7WVU - chains R and A of the 5 polymer chains in the assembly; structure by electron microscopy, 3.30 A resolution.

[Chain R]
Protein: fMet-Leu-Phe receptor
Organism: Homo sapiens
Reference sequence: P21462 (FPR1_HUMAN); residues 2-321 here = UniProt positions 2-321
Amino-acid sequence (371 residues; row label = number of the first residue in the row; numbers below 1 keep their minus sign (Gly-1 is residue -1)):
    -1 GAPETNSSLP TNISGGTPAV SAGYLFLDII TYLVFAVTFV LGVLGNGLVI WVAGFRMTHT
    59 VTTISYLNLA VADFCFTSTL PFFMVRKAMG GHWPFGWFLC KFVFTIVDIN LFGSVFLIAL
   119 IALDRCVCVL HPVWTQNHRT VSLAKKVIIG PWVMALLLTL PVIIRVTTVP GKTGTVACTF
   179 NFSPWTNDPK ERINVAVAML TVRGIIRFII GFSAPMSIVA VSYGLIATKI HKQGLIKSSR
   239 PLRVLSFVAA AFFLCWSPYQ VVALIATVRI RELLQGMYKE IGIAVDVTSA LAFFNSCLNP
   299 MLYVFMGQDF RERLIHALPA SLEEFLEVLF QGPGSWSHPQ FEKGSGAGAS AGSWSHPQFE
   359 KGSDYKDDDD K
Not modelled in the structure: -1 to 18, 317-369
Disulfides: Cys98-Cys176
Differences from the reference sequence: expression tag (-1 to 1, 322-369)
Curated features (UniProtKB/Swiss-Prot):
  - glycosylation (N-linked (GlcNAc...) asparagine): Asn4, Asn10
From the paper describing this entry:
  - mutagenesis - D106A, R201A, R205A: decreased signaling in response to fMLF
  - mutagenesis - F81L, F81L/F102H/Y257F, F102H, Y257F: unchanged binding to fMLF
  - conformationally variable residues (helix shift): Pro187
  - mutagenesis - D106A, R201A, R205A: decreased signaling with Fme-leu-phe
  - mutagenesis - F81L, F81L/F102H/Y257F, F102H, Y257F: unchanged binding to Fme-leu-phe
  - specificity-determining residues: Arg84, Lys85 (proposed by the authors, not directly observed)

[Chain A]
Protein: Guanine nucleotide-binding protein G(i) subunit alpha-1
Organism: Homo sapiens
Reference sequence: P63096 (GNAI1_HUMAN); residues 1-354 here = UniProt positions 1-354
Amino-acid sequence (354 residues; numbered 1 to 354; the number before each row is that of its first residue):
     1 MGCTLSAEDK AAVERSKMID RNLREDGEKA AREVKLLLLG AGESGKCTIV KQMKIIHEAG
    61 YSEEECKQYK AVVYSNTIQS IIAIIRAMGR LKIDFGDSAR ADDARQLFVL AGAAEEGFMT
   121 AELAGVIKRL WKDSGVQACF NRSREYQLND SAAYYLNDLD RIAQPNYIPT QQDVLRTRVK
   181 TTGIVETHFT FKDLHFKMFD VTAQRSERKK WIHCFEGVTA IIFCVALSDY DLVLAEDEEM
   241 NRMHASMKLF DSICNNKWFT DTSIILFLNK KDLFEEKIKK SPLTICYPEY AGSNTYEEAA
   301 AYIQCQFEDL NKRKDTKEIY THFTCSTDTK NVQFVFDAVT DVIIKNNLKD CGLF
Not modelled in the structure: 1-4, 56-181, 235-240
Differences from the reference sequence: engineered mutation Cys47 (Ser in P63096), Thr202 (Gly in P63096), Ala203 (Gly in P63096), Ala245 (Glu in P63096), Ser326 (Ala in P63096)
Curated features (UniProtKB/Swiss-Prot):
  - region: Lys35 to Lys46, Thr48 (G1 motif), Asp173 to Thr181 (G2 motif), Phe196 to Val201, Gln204, Arg205 (G3 motif), Ile265 to Asp272 (G4 motif), Thr324, Cys325, Thr327 to Thr329 (G5 motif)
  - binding site (GTP): Glu43 to Lys46, Thr48, Ser151, Leu175 to Thr181, Asp200, Val201, Gln204, Asn269 to Asp272
  - binding site (Mg(2+)): Thr181
  - modified residue: Arg178 (ADP-ribosylarginine), Gln204 (Deamidated glutamine), Cys351 (ADP-ribosylcysteine)
  - lipidation: Gly2 (N-myristoyl glycine), Cys3 (S-palmitoyl cysteine)

[Chain R / chain A interface]
Contacting residue pairs (32):
  Thr60(R) - Asp350(A)
  Tyr64(R) - Cys351(A)  hydrogen bond (side chain-backbone)
  Arg123(R) - Cys351(A)
  Arg123(R) - Leu353(A)
  Cys126(R) - Ile344(A)
  Cys126(R) - Asn347(A)  hydrogen bond (backbone-side chain)
  Val127(R) - Ile344(A)
  Pro130(R) - Thr340(A)
  Pro130(R) - Ile343(A)  hydrophobic
  Pro130(R) - Ile344(A)  hydrophobic
  Val131(R) - Lys192(A)
  Val131(R) - Asp193(A)
  Val131(R) - Phe336(A)  hydrophobic
  Thr133(R) - Asn347(A)
  Gln134(R) - Ala31(A)
  Gln134(R) - Arg32(A)
  Gln134(R) - Leu194(A)
  Gln134(R) - Ile343(A)
  Asn135(R) - Arg32(A)  hydrogen bond (backbone-side chain)
  Asn135(R) - Asp193(A)  hydrogen bond (side chain-backbone)
  Asn135(R) - Leu194(A)
  Arg137(R) - Asp350(A)  salt bridge
  Thr138(R) - Glu28(A)
  Ser140(R) - Glu28(A)  hydrogen bond
  Ile228(R) - Leu348(A)  hydrophobic
  Leu233(R) - Asp341(A)
  Leu233(R) - Ile344(A)  hydrophobic
  Leu233(R) - Lys345(A)
  Arg238(R) - Phe354(A)  hydrogen bond (side chain-backbone)
  Pro239(R) - Leu353(A)
  Pro239(R) - Phe354(A)  hydrophobic
  Leu243(R) - Leu353(A)  hydrophobic
Interface residues without a listed pair, chain R (21 interface residues in all): Thr58, Ser236, Val242
Interface residues without a listed pair, chain A (21 interface residues in all): Glu33, Val34, Gly352

[Summary]
Chain R and chain A each contribute 21 residues to their interface, with 6 hydrogen bonds and 1 salt bridge.
Polar pairs include Arg137(R)-Asp350(A), Tyr64(R)-Cys351(A) and Cys126(R)-Asn347(A). From the paper: D106A,
R201A and R205A of chain R reduce signaling in response to fMLF; specificity determinants Arg84(R) and
Lys85(R); 7 substitutions were tested in all.
Here chain R is fMet-Leu-Phe receptor and chain A is Guanine nucleotide-binding protein G(i) subunit alpha-1,
both from Homo sapiens. Entry 7WVU (Cryo-EM structure of the human formyl peptide receptor 1 in complex with
fMLF and Gi1) was determined by electron microscopy (same publication as 7WVV, 7WVW, 7WVX and 7WVY).
